1Q82 - chains A and E of the 31 polymer chains in the assembly; structure by X-ray diffraction, 2.98 A resolution.

Chain A:
Molecule: 23S ribosomal RNA
Organism: Haloarcula marismortui
Sequence (2922 nucleotides; row label = number of the first residue in the row):
     2 UUGGCUACUA UGCCAGCUGG UGGAUUGCUC GGCUCAGGCG CUGAUGAAGG ACGUGCCAAG
    62 CUGCGAUAAG CCAUGGGGAG CCGCACGGAG GCGAAGAACC AUGGAUUUCC GAAUGAGAAU
   122 CUCUCUAACA AUUGCUUCGC GCAAUGAGGA ACCCCGAGAA CUGAAACAUC UCAGUAUCGG
   182 GAGGAACAGA AAACGCAAUG UGAUGUCGUU AGUAACCGCG AGUGAACGCG AUACAGCCCA
   242 AACCGAAGCC CUCACGGGCA AUGUGGUGUC AGGGCUACCU CUCAUCAGCC GACCGUCUCG
   302 ACGAAGUCUC UUGGAACAGA GCGUGAUACA GGGUGACAAC CCCGUACUCG AGACCAGUAC
   362 GACGUGCGGU AGUGCCAGAG UAGCGGGGGU UGGAUAUCCC UCGCGAAUAA CGCAGGCAUC
   422 GACUGCGAAG GCUAAACACA ACCUGAGACC GAUAGUGAAC AAGUAGUGUG AACGAACGCU
   482 GCAAAGUACC CUCAGAAGGG AGGCGAAAUA GAGCAUGAAA UCAGUUGGCG AUCGAGCGAC
   542 AGGGCAUACA AGGUCCCUCG ACGAAUGACC GACGCGCGAG CGUCCAGUAA GACUCACGGG
   602 AAGCCGAUGU UCUGUCGUAC GUUUUGAAAA ACGAGCCAGG GAGUGUGUCU GCAUGGCAAG
   662 UCUAACCGGA GUAUCCGGGG AGGCACAGGG AAACCGACAU GGCCGCAGGG CUUUGCCCGA
   722 GGGCCGCCGU CUUCAAGGGC GGGGAGCCAU GUGGACACGA CCCGAAUCCG GACGAUCUAC
   782 GCAUGGACAA GAUGAAGCGU GCCGAAAGGC ACGUGGAAGU CUGUUAGAGU UGGUGUCCUA
   842 CAAUACCCUC UCGUGAUCUA UGUGUAGGGG UGAAAGGCCC AUCGAGUCCG GCAACAGCUG
   902 GUUCCAAUCG AAACAUGUCG AAGCAUGACC UCCGCCGAGG UAGUCUGUGA GGUAGAGCGA
   962 CCGAUUGGUG UGUCCGCCUC CGAGAGGAGU CGGCACACCU GUCAAACUCC AAACUUACAG
  1022 ACGCCGUUUG ACGCGGGGAU UCCGGUGCGC GGGGUAAGCC UGUGUACCAG GAGGGGAACA
  1082 ACCCAGAGAU AGGUUAAGGU CCCCAAGUGU GGAUUAAGUG UAAUCCUCUG AAGGUGGUCU
  1142 CGAGCCCUAG ACAGCCGGGA GGUGAGCUUA GAAGCAGCUA CCCUCUAAGA AAAGCGUAAC
  1202 AGCUUACCGG CCGAGGUUUG AGGCGCCCAA AAUGAUCGGG ACUCAAAUCC ACCACCGAGA
  1262 CCUGUCCGUA CCACUCAUAC UGGUAAUCGA GUAGAUUGGC GCUCUAAUUG GAUGGAAGUA
  1322 GGGGUGAAAA CUCCUAUGGA CCGAUUAGUG ACGAAAAUCC UGGCCAUAGU AGCAGCGAUA
  1382 GUCGGGUGAG AACCCCGACG GCCUAAUGGA UAAGGGUUCC UCAGCACUGC UGAUCAGCUG
  1442 AGGGUUAGCC GGUCCUAAGU CAUACCGCAA CUCGACUAUG ACGAAAUGGG AAACGGGUUA
  1502 AUAUUCCCGU GCCACUAUGC AGUGAAAGUU GACGCCCUGG GGUCGAUCAC GCUGGGCAUU
  1562 CGCCCAGUCG AACCGUCCAA CUCCGUGGAA GCCGUAAUGG CAGGAAGCGG ACGAACGGCG
  1622 GCAUAGGGAA ACGUGAUUCA ACCUGGGGCC CAUGAAAAGA CGAGCAUAGU GUCCGUACCG
  1682 AGAACCGACA CAGGUGUCCA UGGCGGCGAA AGCCAAGGCC UGUCGGGAGC AACCAACGUU
  1742 AGGGAAUUCG GCAAGUUAGU CCCGUACCUU CGGAAGAAGG GAUGCCUGCU CCGGAACGGA
  1802 GCAGGUCGCA GUGACUCGGA AGCUCGGACU GUCUAGUAAC AACAUAGGUG ACCGCAAAUC
  1862 CGCAAGGACU CGUACGGUCA CUGAAUCCUG CCCAGUGCAG GUAUCUGAAC ACCUCGUACA
  1922 AGAGGACGAA GGACCUGUCA ACGGCGGGGG UAACUAUGAC CCUCUUAAGG UAGCGUAGUA
  1982 CCUUGCCGCA UCAGUAGCGG CUUGCAUGAA UGGAUUAACC AGAGCUUCAC UGUCCCAACG
  2042 UUGGGCCCGG UGAACUGUAC AUUCCAGUGC GGAGUCUGGA GACACCCAGG GGGAAGCGAA
  2102 GACCCUAUGG AGCUUUACUG CAGGCUGUCG CUGAGACGUG GUCGCCGAUG UGCAGCAUAG
  2162 GUAGGAGACA CUACACAGGU ACCCGCGCUA GCGGGCCACC GAGUCAACAG UGAAAUACUA
  2222 CCCGUCGGUG ACUGCGACUC UCACUCCGGG AGGAGGACAC CGAUAGCCGG GCAGUUUGAC
  2282 UGGGGCGGUA CGCGCUCGAA AAGAUAUCGA GCGCGCCCUA UGGCUAUCUC AGCCGGGACA
  2342 GAGACCCGGC GAAGAGUGCA AGAGCAAAAG AUAGCUUGAC AGUGUUCUUC CCAACGAGGA
  2402 ACGCUGACGC GAAAGCGUGG UCUAGCGAAC CAAUUAGCCU GCUUGAUGCG GGCAAUUGAU
  2462 GACAGAAAAG CUACCCUAGG GAUAACAGAG UCGUCACUCG CAAGAGCACA UAUCGACCGA
  2522 GUGGCUUGCU ACCUCGAUGU CGGUUCCCUC CAUCCUGCCC GUGCAGAAGC GGGCAAGGGU
  2582 GAGGUUGUUC GCCUAUUAAA GGAGGUCGUG AGCUGGGUUU AGACCGUCGU GAGACAGGUC
  2642 GGCUGCUAUC UACUGGGUGU GUAAUGGUGU CUGACAAGAA CGACCGUAUA GUACGAGAGG
  2702 AACUACGGUU GGUGGCCACU GGUGUACCGG UUGUUCGAGA GAGCACGUGC CGGGUAGCCA
  2762 CGCCACACGG GGUAAGAGCU GAACGCAUCU AAGCUCGAAA CCCACUUGGA AAAGAGACAC
  2822 CGCCGAGGUC CCGCGUACAA GACGCGGUCG AUAGACUCGG GGUGUGCGCG UCGAGGUAAC
  2882 GAGACGUUAA GCCCACGAGC ACUAACAGAC CAAAGCCAUC AU
Not modelled in the structure: 2-9, 126-127, 715, 971-998, 1560, 1952-1963, 2137-2236, 2339-2343, 2665-2666, 2915-2923
Bound ions: Mg2+ site 1 near G28 (its only coordinating residue here); Na+ site 1: C40, G41; Na+ site 2: G56, A59, G61; Na+ site 3 near U108 (its only coordinating residue here); Mg2+ site 2 near U115 (its only coordinating residue here); Na+ site 4: C141, G142; Na+ site 5 near U146 (its only coordinating residue here); Mg2+ site 3: C162, U2276; K+: C162, U163, U172; Mg2+ site 4: A165, A167, C168; Na+ site 6: A165, A166; Mg2+ site 5: A166, G219; 65 more Na+ sites not listed; 96 more Mg2+ sites not listed
Small-molecule neighbours: puromycin-5'-monophosphate (PPU): G2102, A2103, A2486, C2487, U2541, C2542, G2588, C2608, G2618, U2619, U2620
Reported in the primary citation:
  - binding site for CC-puromycin: G2588
  - catalytic residues: A2486 (proposed by the authors, not directly observed)

Chain E:
Name: 50S ribosomal protein L4E
Organism: Haloarcula marismortui
Reference sequence: P12735 (RL4_HALMA); residue numbers follow UniProt; this construct covers 1-246
Amino-acid sequence (246 residues; each row starts with the number of its first residue):
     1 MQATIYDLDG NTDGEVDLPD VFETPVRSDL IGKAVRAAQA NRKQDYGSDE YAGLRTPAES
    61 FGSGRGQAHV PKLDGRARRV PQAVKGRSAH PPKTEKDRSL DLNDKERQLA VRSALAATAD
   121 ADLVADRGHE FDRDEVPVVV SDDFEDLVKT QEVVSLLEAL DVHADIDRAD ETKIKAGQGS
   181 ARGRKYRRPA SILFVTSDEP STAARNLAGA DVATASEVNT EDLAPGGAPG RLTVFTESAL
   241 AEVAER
Bound ions: Na+: Asp45, Lys96

Interface between chain A and chain E:
Pairs across the interface - 218 pairs, chain A then chain E:
  C29(A) - Gln178(E)  phosphate contact
  U30(A) - Ala181(E)  phosphate contact
  C34(A) - Gly47(E)  hydrogen bond to the sugar
  C34(A) - Ser48(E)  sugar contact
  C34(A) - Asp49(E)  phosphate contact
  U35(A) - Asp45(E)  hydrogen bond to the sugar
  U35(A) - Tyr46(E)  sugar contact
  U35(A) - Gly47(E)  sugar contact
  U35(A) - Asp49(E)  phosphate contact
  U35(A) - Thr94(E)  hydrogen bond to the phosphate
  C36(A) - Asp45(E)  sugar contact
  G326(A) - Gln151(E)  phosphate contact
  G326(A) - Asn206(E)  base contact
  A327(A) - Lys149(E)  salt bridge to the phosphate
  A327(A) - Thr150(E)  sugar contact
  A327(A) - Gln151(E)  hydrogen bond to the base
  A327(A) - Asn206(E)  hydrogen bond to the base
  A327(A) - Leu207(E)  base contact
  U328(A) - Val148(E)  sugar contact
  U328(A) - Lys149(E)  salt bridge to the phosphate
  U328(A) - Thr150(E)  hydrogen bond to the phosphate
  U328(A) - Thr202(E)  sugar contact
  U328(A) - Arg205(E)  phosphate contact
  A329(A) - Arg205(E)  salt bridge to the phosphate
  A329(A) - Asn206(E)  phosphate contact
  C330(A) - Asp170(E)  base contact
  C330(A) - Arg188(E)  base contact
  C330(A) - Asn206(E)  hydrogen bond to the sugar
  G333(A) - Lys185(E)  phosphate contact
  G333(A) - Tyr186(E)  phosphate contact
  C338(A) - Ile174(E)  sugar contact
  A339(A) - Lys185(E)  salt bridge to the phosphate
  A339(A) - Tyr186(E)  hydrogen bond to the phosphate
  A347(A) - Arg205(E)  hydrogen bond to the sugar
  A447(A) - Gln44(E)  hydrogen bond to the sugar
  G448(A) - Gln44(E)  hydrogen bond to the sugar
  G448(A) - Arg184(E)  hydrogen bond to the sugar
  A449(A) - Lys43(E)  base contact
  A449(A) - Gln44(E)  hydrogen bond to the phosphate
  A449(A) - Arg184(E)  phosphate contact
  C450(A) - Tyr46(E)  sugar contact
  C450(A) - Arg182(E)  salt bridge to the phosphate
  C450(A) - Arg184(E)  salt bridge to the phosphate
  C451(A) - Arg182(E)  salt bridge to the phosphate
  G452(A) - Gln178(E)  hydrogen bond to the sugar
  G452(A) - Arg182(E)  hydrogen bond to the base
  U454(A) - Val84(E)  base contact
  A455(A) - Val84(E)  phosphate contact
  A455(A) - Lys85(E)  hydrogen bond to the phosphate
  G456(A) - Ser88(E)  phosphate contact
  U457(A) - Ser48(E)  phosphate contact
  U457(A) - Asp49(E)  hydrogen bond to the phosphate
  U457(A) - Ala52(E)  phosphate contact
  U457(A) - Arg55(E)  hydrogen bond to the phosphate
  G458(A) - Ala52(E)  phosphate contact
  G458(A) - Gly53(E)  hydrogen bond to the phosphate
  G458(A) - Arg55(E)  salt bridge to the phosphate
  G458(A) - Lys85(E)  hydrogen bond to the phosphate
  A459(A) - Lys85(E)  salt bridge to the phosphate
  C474(A) - Pro57(E)  phosphate contact
  C474(A) - Leu73(E)  phosphate contact
  C474(A) - Asp74(E)  hydrogen bond to the sugar
  G475(A) - Thr56(E)  hydrogen bond to the phosphate
  G475(A) - Pro57(E)  phosphate contact
  G475(A) - Leu73(E)  phosphate contact
  G475(A) - Asp74(E)  sugar contact
  A476(A) - Arg76(E)  sugar contact
  A476(A) - Arg78(E)  salt bridge to the phosphate
  A477(A) - Lys85(E)  salt bridge to the phosphate
  G640(A) - Val84(E)  base contact
  G641(A) - Gln82(E)  hydrogen bond to the base
  G642(A) - Pro81(E)  sugar contact
  G642(A) - Gln82(E)  sugar contact
  A643(A) - Ala89(E)  sugar contact
  A643(A) - His90(E)  phosphate contact
  G644(A) - His90(E)  sugar contact
  U645(A) - His90(E)  sugar contact
  U645(A) - Lys93(E)  hydrogen bond to the base
  G646(A) - Lys93(E)  sugar contact
  G646(A) - Glu95(E)  sugar contact
  G646(A) - Lys96(E)  salt bridge to the phosphate
  U647(A) - Glu95(E)  sugar contact
  U647(A) - Lys96(E)  phosphate contact
  U647(A) - Asp97(E)  hydrogen bond to the phosphate
  G656(A) - Arg27(E)  phosphate contact
  G656(A) - Leu30(E)  sugar contact
  G656(A) - Asn103(E)  base contact
  G656(A) - Glu106(E)  hydrogen bond to the base
  G657(A) - Arg27(E)  salt bridge to the phosphate
  G657(A) - Asn103(E)  base contact
  G657(A) - Lys105(E)  sugar contact
  G657(A) - Glu106(E)  sugar contact
  C658(A) - Lys105(E)  hydrogen bond to the sugar
  U662(A) - Lys105(E)  salt bridge to the phosphate
  C663(A) - Asn103(E)  phosphate contact
  C663(A) - Lys105(E)  salt bridge to the phosphate
  U664(A) - Leu102(E)  phosphate contact
  U664(A) - Asn103(E)  phosphate contact
  U664(A) - Asp104(E)  hydrogen bond to the phosphate
  G670(A) - Glu217(E)  hydrogen bond to the base
  A671(A) - Glu217(E)  hydrogen bond to the sugar
  G672(A) - Pro200(E)  base contact
  G672(A) - Ala213(E)  base contact
  G672(A) - Thr214(E)  hydrogen bond to the base
  G672(A) - Glu217(E)  base contact
  G672(A) - Val218(E)  hydrogen bond to the base
  G672(A) - Asn219(E)  base contact
  G672(A) - Asp222(E)  hydrogen bond to the base
  A674(A) - Gln44(E)  hydrogen bond to the base
  U675(A) - Ala38(E)  hydrogen bond to the sugar
  U675(A) - Asn41(E)  sugar contact
  U675(A) - Arg42(E)  hydrogen bond to the sugar
  C676(A) - Ala37(E)  phosphate contact
  C676(A) - Ala38(E)  phosphate contact
  C676(A) - Asn41(E)  hydrogen bond to the phosphate
  C676(A) - Glu217(E)  base contact
  C676(A) - Asn219(E)  hydrogen bond to the sugar
  C677(A) - Arg107(E)  salt bridge to the phosphate
  C677(A) - Ser216(E)  hydrogen bond to the sugar
  C677(A) - Glu217(E)  sugar contact
  C677(A) - Arg246(E)  hydrogen bond to the phosphate
  G678(A) - Arg107(E)  salt bridge to the phosphate
  G678(A) - Gln108(E)  hydrogen bond to the phosphate
  C749(A) - Asn103(E)  hydrogen bond to the sugar
  A750(A) - Lys33(E)  sugar contact
  A750(A) - Asp101(E)  hydrogen bond to the sugar
  A750(A) - Leu102(E)  sugar contact
  A750(A) - Asn103(E)  sugar contact
  U751(A) - Leu100(E)  phosphate contact
  U751(A) - Asp101(E)  hydrogen bond to the phosphate
  C762(A) - His90(E)  hydrogen bond to the sugar
  C763(A) - Pro81(E)  sugar contact
  C763(A) - Arg87(E)  phosphate contact
  C763(A) - His90(E)  sugar contact
  C764(A) - His69(E)  sugar contact
  C764(A) - Val80(E)  phosphate contact
  C764(A) - Pro81(E)  sugar contact
  C764(A) - Gln82(E)  hydrogen bond to the sugar
  C764(A) - Arg87(E)  salt bridge to the phosphate
  G765(A) - His69(E)  hydrogen bond to the sugar
  G765(A) - Pro71(E)  phosphate contact
  G765(A) - Val80(E)  phosphate contact
  A766(A) - Ser60(E)  hydrogen bond to the phosphate
  A766(A) - Gly62(E)  phosphate contact
  A766(A) - His69(E)  salt bridge to the phosphate
  A767(A) - Gly62(E)  phosphate contact
  C890(A) - Pro57(E)  phosphate contact
  G891(A) - Pro57(E)  phosphate contact
  A894(A) - Leu54(E)  base contact
  A894(A) - Arg87(E)  hydrogen bond to the base
  C1305(A) - Gly177(E)  phosphate contact
  C1305(A) - Gln178(E)  hydrogen bond to the phosphate
  C1305(A) - Gly179(E)  phosphate contact
  C1305(A) - Arg184(E)  hydrogen bond to the phosphate
  U1306(A) - Lys43(E)  hydrogen bond to the sugar
  U1306(A) - Lys175(E)  salt bridge to the phosphate
  U1306(A) - Gly179(E)  phosphate contact
  U1306(A) - Arg184(E)  salt bridge to the phosphate
  A1307(A) - Gln39(E)  hydrogen bond to the sugar
  A1307(A) - Lys175(E)  salt bridge to the phosphate
  A1307(A) - Gly226(E)  sugar contact
  A1308(A) - Arg127(E)  hydrogen bond to the phosphate
  A1308(A) - Arg187(E)  salt bridge to the phosphate
  A1308(A) - Pro225(E)  hydrogen bond to the sugar
  A1308(A) - Gly226(E)  sugar contact
  A1308(A) - Ala228(E)  sugar contact
  U1309(A) - Arg127(E)  salt bridge to the phosphate
  U1309(A) - Arg168(E)  salt bridge to the phosphate
  U1309(A) - Arg187(E)  salt bridge to the phosphate
  U1309(A) - Pro189(E)  phosphate contact
  U1309(A) - Ala190(E)  hydrogen bond to the phosphate
  U1310(A) - Gly128(E)  phosphate contact
  U1310(A) - Arg168(E)  salt bridge to the phosphate
  U1310(A) - Lys173(E)  base contact
  U1310(A) - Arg187(E)  base contact
  G1311(A) - Lys173(E)  base contact
  C1342(A) - Ile174(E)  base contact
  C1343(A) - Ile174(E)  hydrogen bond to the base
  C1343(A) - Lys175(E)  phosphate contact
  C1343(A) - Ala176(E)  base contact
  C1343(A) - Gly177(E)  hydrogen bond to the phosphate
  G1344(A) - Lys173(E)  hydrogen bond to the base
  A1348(A) - Arg36(E)  hydrogen bond to the sugar
  G1349(A) - Arg36(E)  salt bridge to the phosphate
  G1351(A) - Tyr46(E)  sugar contact
  G1351(A) - Lys96(E)  salt bridge to the phosphate
  A1352(A) - Tyr46(E)  hydrogen bond to the phosphate
  A1352(A) - Ser48(E)  base contact
  A1352(A) - Ser88(E)  hydrogen bond to the base
  A1352(A) - His90(E)  sugar contact
  A1352(A) - Pro91(E)  sugar contact
  A1352(A) - Pro92(E)  base contact
  A1358(A) - Gln82(E)  base contact
  U1359(A) - Ser63(E)  base contact
  U1359(A) - Gly66(E)  base contact
  U1359(A) - Gln67(E)  hydrogen bond to the base
  U1359(A) - Ala68(E)  phosphate contact
  U1359(A) - His69(E)  hydrogen bond to the base
  C1360(A) - Ala68(E)  phosphate contact
  C1360(A) - Val70(E)  sugar contact
  C1360(A) - Gln82(E)  hydrogen bond to the sugar
  C1361(A) - Val70(E)  sugar contact
  C1361(A) - Ala77(E)  phosphate contact
  C1361(A) - Gln82(E)  sugar contact
  C1361(A) - Ala83(E)  sugar contact
  C1361(A) - Val84(E)  hydrogen bond to the sugar
  U1362(A) - Arg76(E)  hydrogen bond to the phosphate
  U1362(A) - Ala77(E)  hydrogen bond to the phosphate
  U1362(A) - Val84(E)  sugar contact
  G1363(A) - Arg76(E)  salt bridge to the phosphate
  A2100(A) - Gly64(E)  hydrogen bond to the phosphate
  A2100(A) - Arg65(E)  phosphate contact
  A2100(A) - Gly66(E)  phosphate contact
  A2101(A) - Ser63(E)  sugar contact
  A2101(A) - Gly64(E)  hydrogen bond to the phosphate
  A2101(A) - Arg65(E)  hydrogen bond to the phosphate
  A2101(A) - Gly66(E)  hydrogen bond to the phosphate
  A2479(A) - Ser63(E)  hydrogen bond to the phosphate
Other interface residues (no listed pair), chain A (95 interface residues in all): G332, C348, G467, G680, G752, G760, A761, A1345
Other interface residues (no listed pair), chain E (119 interface residues in all): Asp29, Ala40, Tyr51, Phe61, Lys72, Gly75, Leu109, Val111, Val154, Thr172, Gly183, Ala203, Ala208, Val212, Glu221

Summary:
95 residues of chain A face 119 of chain E across their interface; the contacts include 73 hydrogen bonds and
30 salt bridges. Polar contacts include A327(A)-Gln151(E), A327(A)-Asn206(E) and G452(A)-Arg182(E). Bound to
chain A: puromycin-5'-monophosphate. C40(A) and G41(A) form the Na+ site 1. The paper reports the catalytic
residue A2486(A); a binding site for CC-puromycin at G2588(A).
Here chain A is 23S ribosomal RNA and chain E is 50S ribosomal protein L4E, both from Haloarcula marismortui.
Entry 1Q82 (Crystal Structure of CC-Puromycin bound to the A-site of the 50S ribosomal subunit) was determined
by X-ray diffraction (same publication as 1Q7Y, 1Q81, 1Q86 and 1M90).
